PDB entry 6SI7 | electron microscopy, 3.40 A resolution | chains A and M of the 18 polymer chains in the assembly

Chain A:
Name: Curli production assembly/transport component CsgF
From: Escherichia coli
Reference sequence: P0AE98 (CSGF_ECOLI); residues 1-119 here correspond to UniProt positions 20-138 (UniProt number = residue number + 19)
Sequence (125 residues; row label = number of the first residue in the row):
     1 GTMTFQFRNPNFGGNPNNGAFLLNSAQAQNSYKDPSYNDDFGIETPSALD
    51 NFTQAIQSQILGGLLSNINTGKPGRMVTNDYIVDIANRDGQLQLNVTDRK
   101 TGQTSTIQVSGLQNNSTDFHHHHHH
Not modelled in the structure: 36-125
Differences from the reference sequence: expression tag (120-125)

Chain M:
Name: Curli production assembly/transport component CsgG
From: Escherichia coli
Reference sequence: P0AEA2 (CSGG_ECOLI); residues 1-262 here correspond to UniProt positions 16-277 (UniProt number = residue number + 15)
Sequence (272 residues; each row starts with the number of its first residue):
     1 CLTAPPKEAARPTLMPRAQSYKDLTHLPAPTGKIFVSVYNIQDETGQFKP
    51 YPASNFSTAVPQSATAMLVTALKDSRWFIPLERQGLQNLLNERKIIRAAQ
   101 ENGTVAINNRIPLQSLTAANIMVEGSIIGYESNVKSGGVGARYFGIGADT
   151 QYQLDQIAVNLRVVNVSTGEILSSVNTSKTILSYEVQAGVFRFIDYQRLL
   201 EGEVGYTSNEPVMLCLMSAIETGVIFLINDGIDRGLWDLQNKAERQNDIL
   251 VKYRHMSVPPESSAWSHPQFEK
Not modelled in the structure: 1-9, 103-110, 261-272
Differences from the reference sequence: expression tag (263-272)
UniProt features mapped onto this chain:
  - lipidation: Cys1 (N-palmitoyl cysteine)

How chain A and chain M interact:
Contacting residue pairs (9):
  Gln27(A) with Gln197(M)
  Ala28(A) with Phe193(M); Gln197(M), hydrogen bond (backbone-side chain)
  Gln29(A) with Gln197(M); Arg198(M); Leu199(M), hydrogen bond (side chain-backbone)
  Asn30(A) with Gln197(M), hydrogen bond
  Ser31(A) with Gln197(M); Arg198(M)
Interface residues without a listed pair, chain A (7 interface residues in all): Phe21, Ser25
Interface residues without a listed pair, chain M (6 interface residues in all): Phe191, Tyr196

Summary:
Chain A and chain M form an interface of 7 and 6 residues respectively; the contacts include 3 hydrogen bonds.
Polar contacts include Ala28(A)-Gln197(M), Gln29(A)-Leu199(M) and Asn30(A)-Gln197(M).
Here chain A is Curli production assembly/transport component CsgF and chain M is Curli production
assembly/transport component CsgG, both from Escherichia coli. Entry 6SI7 (Structure of the curli
secretion-assembly complex CsgG:CsgF) was determined by electron microscopy.
